9LNG - chains A and C of the 9 polymer chains in the assembly; structure by electron microscopy, 2.45 A resolution.

Chain A (and C):
Protein: Fusion glycoprotein F0
Source organism: Henipavirus nipahense
Notes: chain C of this document is another copy of the same molecule, construct and numbering; everything in this record applies to it too
Reference sequence: Q9IH63 (FUS_NIPAV); residues 27-488 here = UniProt positions 27-488
Amino-acid sequence (495 residues; each row starts with the number of its first residue):
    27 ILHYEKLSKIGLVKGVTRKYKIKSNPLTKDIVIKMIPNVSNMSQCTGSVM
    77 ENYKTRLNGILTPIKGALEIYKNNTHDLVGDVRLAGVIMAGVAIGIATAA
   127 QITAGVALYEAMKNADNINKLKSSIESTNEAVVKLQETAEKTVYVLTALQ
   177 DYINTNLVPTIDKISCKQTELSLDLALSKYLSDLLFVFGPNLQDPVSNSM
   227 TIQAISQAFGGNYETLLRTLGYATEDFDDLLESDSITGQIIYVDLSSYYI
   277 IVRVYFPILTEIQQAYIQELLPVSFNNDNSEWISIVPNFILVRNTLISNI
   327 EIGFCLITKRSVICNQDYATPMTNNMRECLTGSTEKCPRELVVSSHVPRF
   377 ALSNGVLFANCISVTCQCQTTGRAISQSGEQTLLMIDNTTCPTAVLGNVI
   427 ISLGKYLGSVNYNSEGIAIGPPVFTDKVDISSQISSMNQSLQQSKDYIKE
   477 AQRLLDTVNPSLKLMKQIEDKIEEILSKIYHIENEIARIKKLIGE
Not modelled in the structure: 105-111, 471-521
Differences from the reference sequence: expression tag (489-521)
UniProt features mapped onto this chain:
  - region: Leu110 to Leu134 (Fusion peptide)
  - site: Arg109, Leu110 (Cleavage)
  - glycosylation (N-linked (GlcNAc...) asparagine): Asn64, Asn67, Asn99, Asn414, Asn464
  - natural variant: Thr250 (T250I: In strain: Isolate NiV/MY/99/VRI-0626), Met348 (M348T: In strain: Isolate Malaysian flying-fox)
Disulfide bonds: Cys71-Cys192, Cys331-Cys340, Cys355-Cys363, Cys387-Cys392, Cys394-Cys417

Interface between chain A and chain C:
Residue-residue contacts (128; chain A residue first):
  Arg82(A) - Glu240(C)  salt bridge
  Arg82(A) - Tyr248(C)
  Arg82(A) - Phe253(C)
  Arg82(A) - Asp254(C)  salt bridge
  Arg82(A) - Leu257(C)
  Leu104(A) - Gln395(C)
  Gly112(A) - Ile426(C)
  Val113(A) - Ile426(C)
  Ile114(A) - Thr419(C)
  Ile114(A) - Ile426(C)
  Met115(A) - Ile426(C)  hydrogen bond (backbone-backbone)
  Met115(A) - Ile427(C)
  Met115(A) - Ser428(C)  hydrogen bond (backbone-backbone)
  Ala116(A) - Ser428(C)
  Gly117(A) - Leu378(C)
  Gly117(A) - Gly381(C)
  Gly117(A) - Ile427(C)
  Gly117(A) - Ser428(C)  hydrogen bond (backbone-backbone)
  Val118(A) - Gly381(C)
  Val118(A) - Ser428(C)
  Val118(A) - Leu429(C)
  Val118(A) - Gly430(C)
  Ile120(A) - Leu378(C)  hydrophobic
  Gly121(A) - Leu378(C)
  Gly121(A) - Ser379(C)
  Gly121(A) - Asn380(C)  hydrogen bond (backbone-backbone)
  Gly121(A) - Gly381(C)  hydrogen bond (backbone-backbone)
  Ile122(A) - Gly41(C)
  Ile122(A) - Val42(C)
  Ile122(A) - Leu297(C)  hydrophobic
  Ile122(A) - Leu378(C)
  Ile122(A) - Asn380(C)
  Ala123(A) - Leu297(C)
  Ala123(A) - Ala377(C)
  Ala123(A) - Leu378(C)  hydrogen bond (backbone-backbone)
  Thr124(A) - Leu297(C)
  Ala125(A) - Phe376(C)  hydrogen bond (backbone-backbone)
  Ile128(A) - Phe376(C)  hydrophobic
  Ile128(A) - Leu378(C)  hydrophobic
  Ile128(A) - Ile427(C)  hydrophobic
  Thr129(A) - Val425(C)
  Val132(A) - Val425(C)  hydrophobic
  Tyr178(A) - Thr181(C)
  Asn182(A) - Asn182(C)
  Leu183(A) - Thr181(C)
  Lys189(A) - Pro185(C)
  Lys189(A) - Lys189(C)
  Ile190(A) - Asn180(C)
  Gln194(A) - Glu156(C)
  Gln194(A) - Asn180(C)
  Leu197(A) - Glu156(C)
  Ser198(A) - Asp177(C)  hydrogen bond
  Ser198(A) - Thr181(C)  hydrogen bond
  Asp200(A) - Arg244(C)  salt bridge
  Leu201(A) - Ala157(C)  hydrophobic
  Leu201(A) - Asp177(C)
  Leu201(A) - Phe235(C)  hydrophobic
  Leu201(A) - Asn238(C)  hydrogen bond (backbone-side chain)
  Leu201(A) - Thr241(C)
  Ser204(A) - Asn238(C)
  Ser204(A) - Glu240(C)
  Ser204(A) - Thr241(C)  hydrogen bond
  Ser204(A) - Arg244(C)  hydrogen bond
  Lys205(A) - Gly236(C)  hydrogen bond (side chain-backbone)
  Lys205(A) - Gly237(C)
  Lys205(A) - Asn238(C)  hydrogen bond (backbone-side chain)
  Leu207(A) - Glu240(C)
  Ser208(A) - Gly237(C)
  Ser208(A) - Asn238(C)  hydrogen bond
  Ser208(A) - Tyr239(C)  hydrogen bond (backbone-side chain)
  Ser208(A) - Glu240(C)  hydrogen bond (side chain-backbone)
  Leu211(A) - Tyr239(C)
  Leu211(A) - Glu240(C)
  Leu211(A) - Asp254(C)
  Leu211(A) - Glu258(C)
  Phe212(A) - Gln229(C)
  Phe212(A) - Tyr239(C)
  Phe212(A) - Glu258(C)
  Pro216(A) - Asp254(C)
  Pro216(A) - Asp255(C)
  Pro216(A) - Glu258(C)
  Pro216(A) - Leu332(C)
  Pro216(A) - Ile333(C)
  Asn217(A) - Glu258(C)  hydrogen bond
  Asn217(A) - Leu332(C)
  Gln219(A) - Ile333(C)
  Gln219(A) - Thr334(C)
  Gln219(A) - Lys335(C)  hydrogen bond (side chain-backbone)
  Ile311(A) - Val454(C)
  Ile311(A) - Ser457(C)
  Val312(A) - Val454(C)  hydrophobic
  Pro313(A) - Val454(C)
  Arg319(A) - Val369(C)  hydrogen bond (side chain-backbone)
  Asn325(A) - Asp452(C)
  Asn325(A) - Asp455(C)  hydrogen bond
  Gln342(A) - His372(C)
  Asp343(A) - Val369(C)
  Asp343(A) - Ser370(C)  hydrogen bond (backbone-side chain)
  Asp343(A) - Ser371(C)  hydrogen bond (side chain-backbone)
  Asp343(A) - His372(C)  hydrogen bond (backbone-side chain)
  Ala345(A) - Val369(C)
  Ala345(A) - Ser370(C)
  Thr346(A) - Val369(C)
  Pro347(A) - Glu366(C)
  Pro347(A) - Leu367(C)
  Pro347(A) - Val369(C)
  Pro347(A) - Phe450(C)  hydrophobic
  Pro347(A) - Asp455(C)
  Met348(A) - Phe450(C)
  Met348(A) - Asp455(C)
  Thr349(A) - Phe450(C)
  Thr349(A) - Asp455(C)  hydrogen bond (backbone-side chain)
  Thr349(A) - Ser458(C)
  Thr349(A) - Gln459(C)
  Asn351(A) - Ser462(C)
  Met352(A) - Val454(C)  hydrophobic
  Met352(A) - Ser458(C)
  Pro364(A) - Ser457(C)
  Pro364(A) - Ser461(C)
  Pro447(A) - Ser461(C)
  Val449(A) - Ser461(C)
  Thr451(A) - Lys453(C)
  Ile456(A) - Ile460(C)  hydrophobic
  Met463(A) - Ile460(C)  hydrophobic
  Met463(A) - Met463(C)  hydrophobic
  Met463(A) - Leu467(C)
  Ser466(A) - Leu467(C)
  Leu467(A) - Leu467(C)  hydrophobic
Interface residues without a listed pair, chain A (68 interface residues in all): Ile48, Ile86, Ile96, Thr186, Ser324, Glu327, Tyr344, Gln459, Ser470
Interface residues without a listed pair, chain C (67 interface residues in all): Lys40, Ile456, Asn464, Gln465

Summary:
68 residues of chain A and 67 residues of chain C are in contact, with 25 hydrogen bonds and 3 salt bridges.
Polar contacts include Arg82(A)-Glu240(C), Arg82(A)-Asp254(C) and Asp200(A)-Arg244(C).
Chain A and chain C are both Fusion glycoprotein F0 (Henipavirus nipahense); the structure, An antibody target
the fusion protein of Nipah virus, was determined by electron microscopy.
